1VIJ - chains A and B; structure by X-ray diffraction, 2.40 A resolution.

# Chain A (and B)
Protein: HIV-1 protease
From: Human immunodeficiency virus 1
Notes: EC 3.4.23.16; chain B of this document is another copy of the same molecule, construct and numbering; everything in this record applies to it too
Reference sequence: P12499 (POL_HV1Z2); residues 1-99 here correspond to UniProt positions 56-154 (UniProt number = residue number + 55)
Chain sequence (99 residues; numbered 1 to 99; the number before each row is that of its first residue):
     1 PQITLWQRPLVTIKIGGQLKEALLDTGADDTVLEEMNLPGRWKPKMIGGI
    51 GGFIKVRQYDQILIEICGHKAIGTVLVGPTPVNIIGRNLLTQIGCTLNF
Sequence notes: conflict Arg41 (Lys96 in P12499)
Ligand contacts: BAY (N-(1-benzyl-2,3-dihydroxy-4-{3-methyl-2-[2-(2-methyl-propane-2-sulfonylmethyl)-3-naphthalen-1-yl-propionylamino]-butyrylamino}-5-phenyl-pentyl)-3-methyl-2-[2-(2-methyl-propane-2-sulfonylmethyl)-3-naphthalen-1-yl-propionylamino]-butyramide): Arg8, Leu23, Asp25, Gly27, Ala28, Asp29, Asp30, Val32, Lys45, Ile47, Gly48, Gly49, Ile50, Thr80, Pro81, Val82, Ile84

# Chain A / chain B interface
Contacting residue pairs - 89 pairs, chain A then chain B:
  Pro1(A) with Asn98(B); Phe99(B), hydrophobic
  Gln2(A) with Leu97(B); Asn98(B)
  Ile3(A) with Thr96(B); Leu97(B), hydrogen bond (backbone-backbone)
  Thr4(A) with Thr96(B)
  Leu5(A) with Thr26(B); Arg87(B), hydrogen bond (backbone-side chain); Leu90(B), hydrophobic; Thr91(B); Cys95(B)
  Trp6(A) with Arg87(B); Thr91(B)
  Gln7(A) with Arg87(B)
  Arg8(A) with Asp29(B), salt bridge; Arg87(B)
  Pro9(A) with Thr26(B); Arg87(B)
  Leu23(A) with Gly27(B)
  Leu24(A) with Thr26(B), hydrogen bond (backbone-side chain); Leu97(B), hydrophobic
  Asp25(A) with Asp25(B); Thr26(B); Gly27(B)
  Thr26(A) with Leu5(B); Pro9(B); Leu24(B), hydrogen bond (side chain-backbone); Asp25(B); Thr26(B), hydrogen bond (backbone-side chain); Leu97(B)
  Gly27(A) with Leu23(B); Asp25(B), hydrogen bond (backbone-side chain)
  Asp29(A) with Arg8(B), salt bridge
  Ile47(A) with Ile50(B), hydrophobic
  Gly48(A) with Ile50(B)
  Gly49(A) with Ile50(B)
  Ile50(A) with Ile47(B), hydrophobic; Ile54(B); Thr80(B); Pro81(B); Ile84(B), hydrophobic
  Gly51(A) with Gly49(B); Ile50(B), hydrogen bond (backbone-backbone); Gly51(B); Gly52(B); Ile54(B)
  Gly52(A) with Ile50(B), hydrogen bond (backbone-backbone); Gly51(B), hydrogen bond (backbone-backbone); Gly52(B)
  Phe53(A) with Gly51(B)
  Ile54(A) with Ile50(B), hydrophobic; Gly51(B)
  Cys67(A) with Phe99(B), hydrophobic
  His69(A) with Phe99(B)
  Thr80(A) with Ile50(B)
  Arg87(A) with Leu5(B), hydrogen bond (side chain-backbone); Trp6(B); Gln7(B), hydrogen bond (side chain-backbone); Arg8(B)
  Thr91(A) with Leu5(B); Trp6(B)
  Gly94(A) with Phe99(B)
  Cys95(A) with Leu5(B); Asn98(B); Phe99(B), hydrophobic
  Thr96(A) with Gln2(B); Ile3(B); Thr4(B); Leu97(B); Asn98(B), hydrogen bond (backbone-backbone)
  Leu97(A) with Pro1(B); Gln2(B); Ile3(B), hydrogen bond (backbone-backbone); Pro9(B), hydrophobic; Leu24(B), hydrophobic; Thr96(B); Leu97(B), hydrophobic
  Asn98(A) with Pro1(B); Gln2(B); Cys95(B), hydrogen bond (backbone-side chain); Thr96(B), hydrogen bond (backbone-backbone); Asn98(B), hydrogen bond
  Phe99(A) with Pro1(B); Ile3(B), hydrophobic; Leu24(B), hydrophobic; His69(B); Ile93(B), hydrophobic; Cys95(B), hydrophobic
Interface residues without a listed pair, chain A (37 interface residues in all): Ile84, Leu90, Ile93
Interface residues without a listed pair, chain B (36 interface residues in all): Cys67, Gly94

# In short
37 residues of chain A face 36 of chain B across their interface; the contacts include 16 hydrogen bonds and 2
salt bridges. Among the polar pairs are Arg8(A)-Asp29(B), Leu5(A)-Arg87(B) and Leu24(A)-Thr26(B). Ligands of
chain A: compound BAY.
Chain A and chain B are both HIV-1 protease (Human immunodeficiency virus 1); the structure, HIV-1 protease
complexed with the inhibitor hoe/bay 793 hexagonal form, was determined by X-ray diffraction, deposited
together with 1VIK.
